PDB entry 2BR4 | X-ray diffraction, 2.59 A resolution | chains D and E of the 6 polymer chains in the assembly

== Chain D (and E) ==
Name: Cephalosporin hydroxylase cmci
Source organism: Streptomyces clavuligerus
Notes: chain E of this document is another copy of the same molecule, construct and numbering; everything in this record applies to it too
Reference sequence: O85726 (O85726_STRCL); residue numbers follow UniProt; this construct covers 1-236
Amino-acid sequence (236 residues; row label = number of the first residue in the row):
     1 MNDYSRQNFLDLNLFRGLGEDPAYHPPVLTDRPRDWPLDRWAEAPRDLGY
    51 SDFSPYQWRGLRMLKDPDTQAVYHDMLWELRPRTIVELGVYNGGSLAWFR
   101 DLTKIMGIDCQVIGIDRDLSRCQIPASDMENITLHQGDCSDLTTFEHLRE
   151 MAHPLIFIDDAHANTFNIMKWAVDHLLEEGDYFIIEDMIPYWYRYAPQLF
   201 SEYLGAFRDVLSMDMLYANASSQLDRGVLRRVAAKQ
Not modelled in the structure: 1, 232-236 (chain E: 1, 235-236)
Differences from the reference sequence: engineered mutation Phe200 (Leu in O85726)
Metal / ion sites: Mg2+: Asp160, Asp187
Ligand contacts:
  - O-acetaldehydyl-hexaethylene glycol (P4C): Arg16, Leu18, Asp160, His162, Met188, Tyr191, Tyr195
  - S-adenosylmethionine (SAM): Leu18, Met63, Leu64, Lys65, Glu87, Gly89, Val90, Tyr91, Asn92, Ser95, Asp116, Arg117, Arg121, Gly137, Asp138, Cys139, Ser140, Asp160, Ala161, Ala163

== Interface between chain D and chain E ==
Pairs across the interface (106):
  Pro27(D) with Leu216(E)
  Leu29(D) with Leu216(E), hydrophobic
  Pro33(D) with Met215(E)
  Arg34(D) with Glu79(E), salt bridge; Tyr182(E), hydrogen bond; Met213(E); Asp214(E), salt bridge; Met215(E), hydrogen bond (backbone-backbone); Leu216(E); Arg230(E)
  Asp35(D) with Ser212(E); Met213(E); Arg230(E), salt bridge; Val232(E); Ala233(E); Ala234(E)
  Trp36(D) with Ser212(E); Met213(E), hydrogen bond (backbone-backbone); Met215(E), hydrophobic
  Leu38(D) with Leu204(E); Phe207(E); Leu211(E); Ser212(E); Met213(E)
  Asp39(D) with Arg208(E)
  Trp41(D) with Ile189(E), hydrophobic; Tyr193(E), hydrophobic; Phe200(E), hydrophobic; Leu204(E); Met213(E), hydrogen bond; Arg226(E), hydrogen bond (side chain-backbone)
  Ala42(D) with Tyr193(E)
  Ala44(D) with Met213(E), hydrophobic
  Pro45(D) with Asn219(E), hydrogen bond (backbone-side chain)
  Arg46(D) with Asn219(E); Asp225(E), salt bridge; Arg226(E)
  Asp47(D) with Asn219(E), hydrogen bond (backbone-side chain)
  Leu48(D) with Asn219(E); Ala220(E), hydrophobic
  Tyr50(D) with Leu216(E); Ala220(E)
  Tyr56(D) with Ala71(E), hydrophobic
  Gln57(D) with His74(E), hydrogen bond; Asp75(E), hydrogen bond; Trp78(E)
  Trp58(D) with His74(E); Leu102(E), hydrophobic; Ile105(E), hydrophobic
  Arg59(D) with His74(E), hydrogen bond (backbone-side chain); Trp78(E); Ile105(E), hydrogen bond (side chain-backbone)
  Gly60(D) with Trp78(E)
  Pro67(D) with Pro67(E), hydrophobic; Asp68(E); Ala71(E), hydrophobic
  Asp68(D) with Pro67(E)
  Ala71(D) with Pro67(E), hydrophobic
  His74(D) with Gln57(E); Trp58(E); Arg59(E), hydrogen bond (side chain-backbone)
  Asp75(D) with Gln57(E), hydrogen bond
  Trp78(D) with Gln57(E); Arg59(E); Gly60(E)
  Glu79(D) with Arg34(E), salt bridge
  Ile105(D) with Arg59(E), hydrogen bond (backbone-side chain); Asp101(E)
  Tyr182(D) with Arg34(E), hydrogen bond
  Ile189(D) with Trp41(E), hydrophobic
  Tyr193(D) with Trp41(E), hydrophobic; Ala42(E)
  Phe200(D) with Trp41(E), hydrophobic
  Leu204(D) with Leu38(E); Trp41(E)
  Gly205(D) with Leu38(E)
  Arg208(D) with Asp39(E)
  Leu211(D) with Leu38(E)
  Ser212(D) with Asp35(E), hydrogen bond; Trp36(E); Leu38(E)
  Met213(D) with Arg34(E); Asp35(E); Trp36(E), hydrogen bond (backbone-backbone); Leu38(E); Trp41(E); Ala44(E), hydrophobic
  Asp214(D) with Arg34(E), salt bridge
  Met215(D) with Pro33(E); Arg34(E), hydrogen bond (backbone-backbone); Trp36(E), hydrophobic; Pro45(E)
  Leu216(D) with Pro27(E); Leu29(E); Arg34(E)
  Tyr217(D) with Arg34(E)
  Asn219(D) with Arg32(E); Pro45(E), hydrogen bond (side chain-backbone); Arg46(E); Asp47(E), hydrogen bond (side chain-backbone); Leu48(E)
  Ala220(D) with Leu48(E), hydrophobic
  Arg226(D) with Trp41(E), hydrogen bond (backbone-side chain); Arg46(E)
  Arg230(D) with Arg34(E); Asp35(E), salt bridge
Also at the interface, not in a pair above, chain D (55 interface residues in all): Tyr24, Arg32, Asp101, Leu102, Met106, Phe207, Leu229, Arg231
Also at the interface, not in a pair above, chain E (58 interface residues in all): Tyr24, Tyr50, Tyr56, Met106, Gly205, Tyr217, Leu229

== In short ==
The interface between chain D and chain E involves 55 residues on one side and 58 on the other, with 21
hydrogen bonds and 7 salt bridges. Polar pairs include Arg34(D)-Glu79(E), Arg34(D)-Asp214(E) and
Asp35(D)-Arg230(E). Bound to chain D: S-adenosylmethionine and O-acetaldehydyl-hexaethylene glycol.
Chain D and chain E are both Cephalosporin hydroxylase cmci (Streptomyces clavuligerus); the structure,
cmcI-D160 Mg-SAM, was determined by X-ray diffraction (same publication as 2BR3, 2BR5, 2BM8 and 2BM9).
